Entry 7AFO (electron microscopy, 3.93 A resolution); this record covers chains A and O of the 15 polymer chains in the assembly.

# Chain A
Molecule: 16SrRNA (body domain of the 30S ribosome)
From: Escherichia coli
Sequence (1541 nucleotides; numbered 1 to 1542 plus 1 insertion-coded residue; 2 numbers in that range are skipped by the numbering (no residue carries them; nothing is unmodelled there); the number before each row is that of its first residue):
     1 AAAUUGAAGAGUUUGAUCAUGGCUCAGAUUGAACGCUGGCGGCAGGCCUA
    51 ACACAUGCAAGUCGAACGGUAACAGGAAGAAGCUUGCUUCUUUGCUGACG
   101 AGUGGCGGACGGGUGAGUAAUGUCUGGGAAACUGCCUGAUGGAGGGGGAU
   151 AACUACUGGAAACGGUAGCUAAUACCGCAUAACGUCGCAAGACCAAAGAG
   201 GGGGACCUUCGGGCCUCUUGCCAUCGGAUGUGCCCAGAUGGGAUUAGCUA
   251 GUAGGUGGGGUAACGGCUCACCUAGGCGACGAUCCCUAGCUGGUCUGAGA
   301 GGAUGACCAGCCACACUGGAACUGAGACACGGUCCAGACUCCUACGGGAG
   351 GCAGCAGUGGGGAAUAUUGCACAAUGGGCGCAAGCCUGAUGCAGCCAUGC
   401 CGCGUGUAUGAAGAAGGCCUUCGGGUUGUAAAGUACUUUCAGCGGGGAGG
   451 AAGGGAGUAAAGUUAAUACCUUUGCUCAUUGACGUUACCCGCAGAAGAAG
   501 CACCGGCUAACUCCGUGCCAGCAGCCGCGGUAAUACGGAGGGUGCAAGCG
   551 UUAAUCGGAAUUACUGGGCGUAAAGCGCACGCAGGCGGUUUGUUAAGUCA
   601 GAUGUGAAAUCCCCGGGCUCAACCUGGGAACUGCAUCUGAUACUGGCAAG
   651 CUUGAGUCUCGUAGAGGGGGGUAGAAUUCCAGGUGUAGCGGUGAAAUGCG
   701 UAGAGAUCUGGAGGAAUACCGGUGGCGAAGGCGGCCCCCUGGACGAAGAC
   751 UGACGCUCAGGUGCGAAAGCGUGGGGAGCAAACAGGAUUAGAUACCCUGG
   801 UAGUCCACGCCGUAAACGAUGUCGACUUGGAGGUUGUGCCCUUGAGGCGU
   851 GGCUUCCGGAGCUAACGCGUUAAGUCGACCGCCUGGGGAGUACGGCCGCA
   901 AGGUUAAAACUCAAAUGAAUUGACGGGGGC
   932 CCGCACAAGCGGUGGAGCAUGUGGUUUAAUUCGAUGXAACGCGAAGAACC
   982 UUACCUGGUCUUGACAUCCACGGAAGUUUUCAGAGAUGAGAAUGUGCCUU
  1032 CGGGAACCGUGAGACAGGUGCUGCAUGGCUGUCGUCAGCUCGUGUUGUGA
  1082 AAUGUUGGGUUAAGUCCCGCAACGAGCGCAACCCUUAUCCUUUGUUGCCA
  1132 GCGGUCCGGCCGGGAACUCAAAGGAGACUGCCAGUGAUAAACUGGAGGAA
  1182 GGUGGGGAUGACGUCAAGUCAUCAUGGCCCUUACGACCAGGGCUACACAC
  1232 GUGCUACAAUGGCGCAUACAAAGAGAAGCGACCUCGCGAGAGCAAGCGGA
  1282 CCUCAUAAAGUGCGUCGUAGUCCGGAUUGGAGUCUGCAACUCGACUCCAU
  1332 GAAGUCGGAAUCGCUAGUAAUCGUGGAUCAGAAUGCCACGGUGAAUACGU
  1382 UCCCGGCCUUG
 1392A U
  1393 A
  1395 CACACCGCCCGUXACACCAUGGGAGUGGGUUGCAAAAGAAGUAGGUAGCU
  1445 UAACCUUCGGGAGGGCGCUUACCACUUUGUGAUUCAUGACUGGGGUGAAG
  1495 UCGUAACAAGGUAACCGUAGGGGAACCUGCGGUUGGAUCACCUCCUUA
Unresolved in the structure: 932-1386, 1392A, 1395-1506, 1541-1542
Modified residues: 2MG (2N-methylguanosine-5'-monophosphate) at position 967, 5MC (5-methylcytidine-5'-monophosphate) at position 968, 2MG (2N-methylguanosine-5'-monophosphate) at position 1208, 4OC (4n,o2'-methylcytidine-5'-monophosphate) at position 1402, 5MC (5-methylcytidine-5'-monophosphate) at position 1407, UR3 (3-methyluridine-5'-monophoshate) at position 1498, 2MG (2N-methylguanosine-5'-monophosphate) at position 1516, MA6 (6N-dimethyladenosine-5'-monophoshate) at position 1518, MA6 (6N-dimethyladenosine-5'-monophoshate) at position 1519
Metal / ion sites: Mg2+ site 1 near G21 (its only coordinating residue here); Mg2+ site 2: C48, G115; Mg2+ site 3: A109, G331; Mg2+ site 4: A174, C175, A197; Mg2+ site 5: G299, G558; Mg2+ site 6 near C355 (its only coordinating residue here); Mg2+ site 7 near U398 (its only coordinating residue here); Mg2+ site 8: G450, A451; Mg2+ site 9: A509, A510; Mg2+ site 10 near A547 (its only coordinating residue here); Mg2+ site 11: A572, A573, A574; Mg2+ site 12: C576, C578; 4 more Mg2+ sites not listed

# Chain O
Protein: 30S ribosomal protein S15
From: Escherichia coli
UniProtKB: C3SSQ7 (C3SSQ7_ECOLX); numbering as in UniProt (aligned over 1-89)
Amino-acid sequence (89 residues; each row starts with the number of its first residue):
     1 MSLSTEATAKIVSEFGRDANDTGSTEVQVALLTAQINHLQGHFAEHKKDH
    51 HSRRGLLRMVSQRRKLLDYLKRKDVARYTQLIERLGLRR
Unresolved in the structure: 1

# Interface between chain A and chain O
Pairs across the interface (55; chain A residue first):
  A579(A) with Arg-54(O), hydrogen bond to the sugar
  G581(A) with Ser-61(O), phosphate contact
  G656(A) with Gly-23(O), base contact; Gln-28(O), hydrogen bond to the sugar; Gln-62(O), sugar contact
  U657(A) with Thr-22(O), hydrogen bond to the base; Gly-23(O), sugar contact; Gln-28(O), hydrogen bond to the sugar; Leu-31(O), sugar contact
  C658(A) with Thr-8(O), phosphate contact; Thr-22(O), hydrogen bond to the sugar; Leu-31(O), phosphate contact
  U659(A) with Thr-8(O), phosphate contact
  C660(A) with Thr-5(O), phosphate contact
  G666(A) with His-51(O), sugar contact
  G667(A) with His-42(O), base contact; Asp-49(O), hydrogen bond to the sugar; His-51(O), sugar contact
  G668(A) with His-46(O), hydrogen bond to the sugar; Lys-48(O), sugar contact; Asp-49(O), sugar contact
  G669(A) with His-46(O), hydrogen bond to the sugar
  A728(A) with Arg-54(O), hydrogen bond to the sugar
  G730(A) with His-51(O), hydrogen bond to the base
  C739(A) with His-42(O), hydrogen bond to the sugar
  U740(A) with His-38(O), salt bridge to the phosphate; Leu-39(O), phosphate contact; His-42(O), hydrogen bond to the sugar; Ser-52(O), hydrogen bond to the sugar
  G741(A) with Ser-2(O), hydrogen bond to the phosphate; Gln-35(O), phosphate contact; His-51(O), sugar contact; Ser-52(O), hydrogen bond to the sugar; Gly-55(O), phosphate contact
  G742(A) with Ser-2(O), phosphate contact
  A749(A) with Asn-20(O), hydrogen bond to the sugar; Thr-22(O), base contact
  C750(A) with Asn-20(O), hydrogen bond to the phosphate; Asp-21(O), hydrogen bond to the sugar; Thr-22(O), hydrogen bond to the sugar; Ser-24(O), sugar contact
  U751(A) with Gly-23(O), sugar contact; Ser-24(O), hydrogen bond to the sugar; Thr-25(O), sugar contact
  G752(A) with Tyr-69(O), sugar contact; Arg-77(O), salt bridge to the phosphate
  A753(A) with Tyr-69(O), hydrogen bond to the phosphate; Lys-73(O), salt bridge to the phosphate
  C754(A) with Tyr-69(O), sugar contact; Arg-72(O), salt bridge to the phosphate
  G755(A) with Lys-65(O), salt bridge to the phosphate
  C756(A) with Lys-65(O), salt bridge to the phosphate
  C764(A) with His-50(O), salt bridge to the phosphate
  C808(A) with Lys-48(O), salt bridge to the phosphate
  G809(A) with Lys-48(O), salt bridge to the phosphate
Other interface residues (no listed pair), chain A (30 interface residues in all): C580, A729
Other interface residues (no listed pair), chain O (33 interface residues in all): Val-27, Glu-45, Leu-66

# Summary
30 residues of chain A and 33 residues of chain O are in contact, with 21 hydrogen bonds and 9 salt bridges.
Among the polar pairs are U657(A)/Thr-22(O), G730(A)/His-51(O) and A579(A)/Arg-54(O). C48(A) and G115(A) form
the Mg2+ site 2.
Here chain A is 16SrRNA (body domain of the 30S ribosome) and chain O is 30S ribosomal protein S15, both from
Escherichia coli. Entry 7AFO (Bacterial 30S ribosomal subunit assembly complex state B (body domain)) was
determined by electron microscopy together with 7AF3, 7AF5, 7AF8, 7AFA, 7AFD, 7AFH and 17 further entries from
the same study.
